2WRH - chains H and M of the 6 polymer chains in the assembly; structure by X-ray diffraction, 3.00 A resolution.

[Chain H]
Name: Hemagglutinin HA1 chain
Organism: Influenza A virus (A/MALLARD/ALBERTA/35/1976(H1N1))
UniProt: Q9WCE0 (Q9WCE0_I76A4); aligned to UniProt positions 18-341 over residues 5-329 (the alignment contains insertions or deletions, so no single offset holds)
Sequence (324 residues; each row starts with the number of its first residue; note: 1 number in that range is skipped by the numbering (no residue carries it; nothing is unmodelled there)):
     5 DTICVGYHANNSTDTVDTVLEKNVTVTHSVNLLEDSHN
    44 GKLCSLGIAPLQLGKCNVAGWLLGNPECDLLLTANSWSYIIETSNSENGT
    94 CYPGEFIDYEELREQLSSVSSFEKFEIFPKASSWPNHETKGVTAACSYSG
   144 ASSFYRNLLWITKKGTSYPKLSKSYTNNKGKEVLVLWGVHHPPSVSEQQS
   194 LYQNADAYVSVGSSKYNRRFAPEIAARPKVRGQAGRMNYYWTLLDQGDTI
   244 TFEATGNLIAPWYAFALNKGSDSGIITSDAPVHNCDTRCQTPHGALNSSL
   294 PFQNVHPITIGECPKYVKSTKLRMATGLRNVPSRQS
Not modelled in the structure: 328-329
Disulfide bonds: Cys-47/Cys-278, Cys-59/Cys-71, Cys-94/Cys-139, Cys-282/Cys-306
Differences from the reference sequence: conflict Arg-327 (Ile341 in Q9WCE0)
Residues lining bound ligands: N-acetyl-alpha-neuraminic acid (SIA): Tyr-95, Lys-133, Gly-134, Val-135, Thr-136, Ala-137, Ser-145, Trp-153, Thr-155, His-183, Pro-186, Glu-190, Leu-194, Gln-226, Gly-228

[Chain M]
Name: Hemagglutinin HA2 chain
Organism: Influenza A virus (A/MALLARD/ALBERTA/35/1976(H1N1))
UniProt: Q9WCE0 (Q9WCE0_I76A4); residues 501-722 here correspond to UniProt positions 345-566 (UniProt number = residue number - 156)
Sequence (222 residues; row label = number of the first residue in the row):
   501 GLFGAIAGFIEGGWTGMIDGWYGYHHQNEQGSGYAADQKSTQNAIDGITS
   551 KVNSVIEKMNTQFTAVGKEFNNLERRIENLNKKVDDGFLDVWTYNAELLV
   601 LLENERTLDFHDSNVRNLYEKVKSQLRNNAKEIGNGCFEFYHKCDDECME
   651 SVKNGTYDYPKYSEESKLNREEIDGVKLESMGVYQILAIYSTVASSLVLL
   701 VSLGAISFWMCSNGSLQCRICI
Not modelled in the structure: 661-722
Disulfide bonds: Cys-644/Cys-648

[Chain H / chain M interface]
Pairs across the interface - 16 pairs, chain H then chain M:
  Asp-101(H) with Leu-573(M)
  Glu-103(H) with Arg-576(M)
  Glu-104(H) with Leu-573(M); Glu-574(M); Arg-575(M), hydrogen bond (side chain-backbone); Arg-576(M), salt bridge
  Glu-107(H) with Arg-576(M); Asn-579(M), hydrogen bond
  Gln-108(H) with Asn-572(M), hydrogen bond (side chain-backbone); Arg-575(M)
  Lys-208(H) with Asn-572(M)
  Trp-234(H) with Leu-573(M), hydrophobic
  Lys-262(H) with Arg-575(M)
  Asp-265(H) with Arg-575(M); Asn-579(M), hydrogen bond
  Lys-308(H) with Asp-590(M), salt bridge
Also at the interface, not in a pair above, chain H (11 interface residues in all): Phe-295
Also at the interface, not in a pair above, chain M (9 interface residues in all): Ile-577, Tyr-594

[Summary]
Chain H and chain M form an interface of 11 and 9 residues respectively, with 4 hydrogen bonds and 2 salt
bridges. Polar pairs include Glu-104(H)/Arg-576(M), Lys-308(H)/Asp-590(M) and Glu-104(H)/Arg-575(M). Chain H
binds N-acetyl-alpha-neuraminic acid.
Here chain H is Hemagglutinin HA1 chain and chain M is Hemagglutinin HA2 chain, both from Influenza A virus
(A/MALLARD/ALBERTA/35/1976(H1N1)). Entry 2WRH (structure of H1 duck albert hemagglutinin with human receptor)
was determined by X-ray diffraction, deposited together with 2WRG.
